5CMR - chain A; structure by X-ray diffraction, 3.79 A resolution.

Chain A:
Molecule: Ferritin heavy chain
From: Homo sapiens
Notes: EC 1.16.3.1; fragment: Ferritin-like diiron domain containing residues 6-178
UniProt: P02794 (FRIH_HUMAN); residues 1-182 here correspond to UniProt positions 2-183 (UniProt number = residue number + 1)
Sequence (182 residues; each row starts with the number of its first residue):
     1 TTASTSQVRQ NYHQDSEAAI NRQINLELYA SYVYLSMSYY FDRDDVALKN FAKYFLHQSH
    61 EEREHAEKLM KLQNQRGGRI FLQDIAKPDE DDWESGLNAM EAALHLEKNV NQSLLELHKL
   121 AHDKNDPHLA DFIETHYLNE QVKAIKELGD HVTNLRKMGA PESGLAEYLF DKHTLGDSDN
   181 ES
Unresolved in the structure: 1-4, 178-182
Construct notes: engineered mutation Ala-86 (Lys87 in P02794), Glu-90 (Cys91 in P02794), Ala-102 (Cys103 in P02794), His-122 (Thr123 in P02794), Ala-130 (Cys131 in P02794)
Metal / ion sites: Zn2+ site 1: Glu-27, Glu-62, His-65; Na+ site 1: Glu-62, Glu-107, Gln-141; Zn2+ site 2: His-122 (together with N,N'-dihydroxybenzene-1,4-dicarboxamide); Na+ site 2: Asp-131, Glu-134; Na+ site 3 near Glu-134 (its only coordinating residue here)
UniProt features mapped onto this chain:
  - binding site (Fe cation): Glu-27, Glu-62, His-65, Glu-107, Gln-141
  - site: Arg-22 (Essential for association with cargo receptor NCOA4)
  - modified residue: Thr-1 (N-acetylthreonine), Ser-178 (Phosphoserine), Ser-182 (Phosphoserine)

In short:
The Zn2+ site 1 is built by Glu-27, Glu-62 and His-65. The Na+ site 1 is built by Glu-62, Glu-107 and Gln-141.
Curated annotation (UniProt) lists 5 Fe cation-binding residues.
Chain A is Ferritin heavy chain (Homo sapiens); the structure, Crystal Structure of Linker-Mediated Zn-bound
Human H-Ferritin variant 122H-delta C-star, was determined by X-ray diffraction (same publication as 5CMQ).
